Entry 3RIA (X-ray diffraction, 3.80 A resolution); this record covers chains B and N of the 15 polymer chains in the assembly.

Chain B:
Molecule: Avermectin-sensitive glutamate-gated chloride channel GluCl alpha
Source organism: Caenorhabditis elegans
UniProt: O17793 (O17793_CAEEL); the construct has insertions or renumbered stretches relative to UniProt, so the offset changes along the chain: 1-302 = UniProt 62-363; 312-338 = UniProt 428-454
Sequence (347 residues; numbered 1 to 347; the number before each row is that of its first residue):
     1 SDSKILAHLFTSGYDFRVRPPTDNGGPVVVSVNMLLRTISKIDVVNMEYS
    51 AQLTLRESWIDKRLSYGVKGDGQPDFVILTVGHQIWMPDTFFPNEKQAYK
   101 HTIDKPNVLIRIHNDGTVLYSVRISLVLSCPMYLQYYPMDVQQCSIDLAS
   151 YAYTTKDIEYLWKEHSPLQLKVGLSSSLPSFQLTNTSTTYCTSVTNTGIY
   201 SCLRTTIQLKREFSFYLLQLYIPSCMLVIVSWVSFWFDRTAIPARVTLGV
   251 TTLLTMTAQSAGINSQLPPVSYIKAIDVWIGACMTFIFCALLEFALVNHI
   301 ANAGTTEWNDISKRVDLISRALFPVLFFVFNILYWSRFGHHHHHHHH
Disordered / not traced: 341-347
Differences from the reference sequence: linker (303-305); expression tag (340-347)
Disulfide bonds: Cys130-Cys144, Cys191-Cys202
Ligand contacts:
  - ivermectin (IVM; (2aE,4E,5'S,6S,6'R,7S,8E,11R,13R,15S,17aR,20R,20aR,20bS)-6'-[(2S)-butan-2-yl]-20,20b-dihydroxy-5',6,8,19-tetramethyl-17 -oxo-3',4',5',6,6',10,11,14,15,17,17a,20,20a,20b-tetradecahydro-2H,7H-spiro[11,15-methanofuro[4,3,2-pq][2,6]benzodioxacy clooctadecine-13,2'-pyran]-7-yl 2,6-dideoxy-4-O-(2,6-dideoxy-3-O-methyl-alpha-L-arabino-hexopyranosyl)-3-O-methyl-alpha-L-arabino-hexopyranoside), molecule 1: Leu217, Leu218, Gln219, Ile222, Pro223, Cys225, Met226, Ile229
  - ivermectin (IVM), molecule 2: Thr257, Ser260, Asn264, Ile273, Asp277, Val278, Ile280, Gly281, Ala282, Met284, Thr285, Phe288

Chain N:
Molecule: Mouse monoclonal Fab fragment, light chain
Source organism: Mus musculus
Notes: antibody fragment or engineered binder
Sequence (210 residues; each row starts with the number of its first residue):
     1 QAVVTQESALTTSPGETVTLTCRSSTGAVTTINFANWVQEKPDHLFTGLI
    51 GGINNRAPGVPARFSGSLIGDKAALTITGAQTEDEAIYFCALWYSNHWVF
   101 GGGTKLTVLGQPKSSPSVTLFPPSSEELETNKATLVCTITDFYPGVVTVD
   151 WKVDGTPVTQGMETTQPSKQSNNKYMASSYLTLTARAWERHSSYSCQVTH
   201 EGHTVEKSLS
Disordered / not traced: 126-133, 148-158, 172-176, 180-182, 186-210
Disulfide bonds: Cys22-Cys90

Chain B / chain N interface:
Residue-residue contacts (12; chain B residue first):
  Asn24(B) with Thr26(N)
  Gly25(B) with Ser95(N)
  Gly26(B) with Ser95(N)
  Pro27(B) with Ser95(N)
  Val29(B) with Ile32(N), hydrophobic
  Thr155(B) with Trp93(N); Ser95(N)
  Lys156(B) with Ser95(N)
  Glu159(B) with Phe34(N)
  Leu161(B) with Thr31(N); Ile32(N), hydrophobic
  Tyr190(B) with Ile53(N), hydrophobic
Interface residues without a listed pair, chain B (11 interface residues in all): Ile199
Interface residues without a listed pair, chain N (8 interface residues in all): Asn96

In short:
The interface between chain B and chain N involves 11 residues on one side and 8 on the other. Chain B binds
ivermectin.
Chain B is Avermectin-sensitive glutamate-gated chloride channel GluCl alpha (Caenorhabditis elegans) and
chain N is Mouse monoclonal Fab fragment, light chain (Mus musculus); the structure, C. elegans
glutamate-gated chloride channel (GluCl) in complex with Fab, ivermectin and iodide, was determined by X-ray
diffraction together with 3RHW, 3RI5 and 3RIF from the same study.
